5TET - chains A and B; structure by X-ray diffraction, 2.20 A resolution.

[Chain A]
Molecule: ATP-citrate synthase
From: Homo sapiens
Notes: EC 2.3.3.8
Reference sequence: P53396 (ACLY_HUMAN), isoform P53396-2; residue numbers follow UniProt; this construct covers 1-425
Sequence (431 residues; numbered 1 to 431; the number before each row is that of its first residue):
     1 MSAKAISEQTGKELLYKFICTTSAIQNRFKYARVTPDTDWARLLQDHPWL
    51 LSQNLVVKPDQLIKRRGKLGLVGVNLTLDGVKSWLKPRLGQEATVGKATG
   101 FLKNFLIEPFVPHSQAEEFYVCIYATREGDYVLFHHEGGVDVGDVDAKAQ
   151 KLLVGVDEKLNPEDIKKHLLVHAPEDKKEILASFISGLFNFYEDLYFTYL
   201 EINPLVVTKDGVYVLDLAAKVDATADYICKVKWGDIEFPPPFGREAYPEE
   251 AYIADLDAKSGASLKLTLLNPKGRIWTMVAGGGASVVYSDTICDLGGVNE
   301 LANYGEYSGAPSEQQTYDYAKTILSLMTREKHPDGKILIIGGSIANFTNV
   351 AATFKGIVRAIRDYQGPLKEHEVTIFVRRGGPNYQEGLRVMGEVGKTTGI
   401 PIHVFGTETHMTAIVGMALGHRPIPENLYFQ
Disordered / not traced: 1, 137-148
Curated features (UniProtKB/Swiss-Prot):
  - binding site (ATP): Lys58, Arg66, Gly67, Pro109, Val111, Glu118, Asp216
  - binding site (Mg(2+)): Asp257, Ser260, Ala262
  - binding site (citrate): Gly309, Asn346, Thr348, Tyr364, Arg379
  - modified residue: Tyr131 (Phosphotyrosine), Ser263 (Phosphoserine)
Small-molecule neighbours: 3-C-carboxy-2-deoxy-D-erythro-pentaric acid (7A3): Ala280, Gly281, Ser308, Gly309, Ala310, Ser343, Ala345, Asn346, Phe347, Thr348, Arg379

[Chain B]
Molecule: ATP-citrate synthase
From: Homo sapiens
Notes: EC 2.3.3.8
Reference sequence: P53396 (ACLY_HUMAN), isoform P53396-2; residues 488-810 here correspond to UniProt positions 478-800 (UniProt number = residue number - 10)
Sequence (324 residues; row label = number of the first residue in the row):
   487 SKSTTLFSRHTKAIVWGMQTRAVQGMLDFDYVCSRDEPSVAAMVYPFTGD
   537 HKQKFYWGHKEILIPVFKNMADAMRKHPEVDVLINFASLRSAYDSTMETM
   587 NYAQIRTIAIIAEGIPEALTRKLIKKADQKGVTIIGPATVGGIKPGCFKI
   637 GNTGGMLDNILASKLYRPGSVAYVSRSGGMSNELNNIISRTTDGVYEGVA
   687 IGGDRYPGSTFMDHVLRYQDTPGVKMIVVLGEIGGTEEYKICRGIKEGRL
   737 TKPIVCWCIGTCATMFSSEVQFGHAGACANQASETAVAKNQALKEAGVFV
   787 PRSFDELGEIIQSVYEDLVANGVI
Curated features (UniProtKB/Swiss-Prot):
  - modified residue: Tyr692 (Phosphotyrosine)

[Interface between chain A and chain B]
Pairs across the interface (86):
  Ser2(A) with Gln757(B); Ala761(B)
  Lys97(A) with Thr750(B), hydrogen bond (side chain-backbone); Phe752(B), hydrogen bond (side chain-backbone); Ser753(B)
  Ala98(A) with Ser753(B), hydrogen bond (backbone-backbone)
  Ala125(A) with Arg607(B); Tyr692(B)
  Thr126(A) with Arg607(B), hydrogen bond (backbone-side chain); Tyr692(B)
  Arg127(A) with Arg607(B); Ile610(B); Tyr692(B); Pro693(B), hydrogen bond (side chain-backbone); Gly694(B), hydrogen bond (side chain-backbone); Thr696(B)
  Gly129(A) with Arg607(B), hydrogen bond (backbone-side chain)
  Asp130(A) with Arg607(B), salt bridge
  Val156(A) with Arg607(B); Lys608(B); Lys611(B)
  Asp157(A) with Lys611(B), salt bridge
  Tyr196(A) with Leu605(B)
  Thr198(A) with Glu603(B)
  Lys220(A) with Asn766(B), hydrogen bond
  Asp222(A) with Pro602(B); Glu603(B), hydrogen bond (side chain-backbone)
  Thr224(A) with Gly600(B); Ile601(B); Pro602(B)
  Ala225(A) with Pro602(B), hydrophobic
  Tyr227(A) with Leu575(B), hydrophobic; Arg576(B); Pro602(B); Leu605(B)
  Pro241(A) with Glu755(B)
  Arg244(A) with Ser754(B), hydrogen bond; Glu755(B), hydrogen bond (side chain-backbone); Val756(B)
  Ser263(A) with Glu599(B)
  Lys265(A) with Glu599(B), salt bridge; Gly759(B)
  Leu269(A) with Val756(B), hydrophobic
  Gly282(A) with His760(B)
  Gly283(A) with Ser663(B); Met666(B); Ile745(B); His760(B)
  Ala284(A) with Met666(B), hydrophobic
  Val286(A) with Ile745(B); Gly746(B); Phe758(B), hydrophobic
  Val287(A) with Ile745(B), hydrophobic; Phe790(B), hydrophobic
  Ser289(A) with Cys748(B)
  Asp290(A) with Ile745(B); Gly746(B), hydrogen bond (side chain-backbone); Thr747(B), hydrogen bond (side chain-backbone); Cys748(B), hydrogen bond (side chain-backbone)
  Cys293(A) with Cys748(B), hydrophobic; Met751(B)
  Val298(A) with Met751(B), hydrophobic
  Tyr304(A) with Phe758(B), hydrophobic; Gly759(B), hydrogen bond (side chain-backbone)
  Ser343(A) with Gly665(B), hydrogen bond (side chain-backbone); Glu669(B)
  Ile344(A) with Asn645(B); Gly665(B); Asn668(B), hydrogen bond (backbone-side chain); Glu669(B), hydrogen bond (backbone-side chain); Asn672(B)
  Ala345(A) with Asn668(B), hydrogen bond (backbone-side chain)
  Asn346(A) with Asn638(B); Thr639(B); Gly640(B), hydrogen bond (side chain-backbone); Gly641(B), hydrogen bond (backbone-backbone); Gly664(B), hydrogen bond (side chain-backbone); Gly665(B); Asn668(B)
  Phe347(A) with Asn638(B)
  Arg378(A) with Glu669(B), salt bridge
  Pro382(A) with Met642(B), hydrophobic
  Thr407(A) with Arg676(B)
  Glu408(A) with Arg676(B), salt bridge
  Met411(A) with Met666(B), hydrophobic
  Thr412(A) with Asp791(B), hydrogen bond
Also at the interface, not in a pair above, chain A (53 interface residues in all): Ala3, Ile228, Phe242, Gly243, Thr291, Asp294, Leu301, Glu306, Asn383, Arg422
Also at the interface, not in a pair above, chain B (54 interface residues in all): Ala604, Val626, Glu718, Ala749, Ser789

[In short]
The interface between chain A and chain B involves 53 residues on one side and 54 on the other, with 23
hydrogen bonds and 5 salt bridges. Among the polar pairs are Asp130(A)-Arg607(B), Asp157(A)-Lys611(B) and
Lys265(A)-Glu599(B). Ligands of chain A: 3-C-carboxy-2-deoxy-D-erythro-pentaric acid.
Chain A is ATP-citrate synthase and chain B is ATP-citrate synthase, both from Homo sapiens; the structure,
TEV Cleaved Human ATP Citrate Lyase Bound to 4S Hydroxycitrate, was determined by X-ray diffraction, deposited
together with 5TDE, 5TDM and 5TES.
